6VEA - chain A; structure by X-ray diffraction, 1.58 A resolution.

# Chain A
Name: Glutamate receptor 3.2
Source organism: Arabidopsis thaliana
Notes: fragment: ligand-binding domain
UniProtKB: Q93YT1 (GLR32_ARATH); the construct has insertions or renumbered stretches relative to UniProt, so the offset changes along the chain: 1-154 = UniProt 419-572; 157-286 = UniProt 682-811
Chain sequence (308 residues; row label = number of the first residue in the row; numbers below 1 keep their minus sign (Met-21 is residue -21)):
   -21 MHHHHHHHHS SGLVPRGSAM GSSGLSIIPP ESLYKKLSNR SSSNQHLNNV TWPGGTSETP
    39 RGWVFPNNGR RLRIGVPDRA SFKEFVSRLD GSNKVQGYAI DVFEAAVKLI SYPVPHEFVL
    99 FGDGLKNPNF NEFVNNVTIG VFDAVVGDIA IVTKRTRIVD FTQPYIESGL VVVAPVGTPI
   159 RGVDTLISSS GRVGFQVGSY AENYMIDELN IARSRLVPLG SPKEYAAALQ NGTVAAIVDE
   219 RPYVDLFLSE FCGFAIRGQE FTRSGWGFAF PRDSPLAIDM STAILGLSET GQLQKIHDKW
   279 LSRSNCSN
Not modelled in the structure: -21 to 46
Construct notes: initiating methionine (-21); expression tag (-20 to 0); linker (155-156)
Curated features (UniProtKB/Swiss-Prot):
  - binding site (glycine): Asp126 to Ala128, Arg133, Tyr178, Glu218 to Tyr221
  - binding site (L-methionine): Asp126 to Ala128, Arg133, Tyr178, Glu218 to Tyr221
  - glycosylation (N-linked (GlcNAc...) asparagine): Asn17, Asn27, Asn114, Asn209, Asn283
Cystine bridges: Cys230-Cys284
Residues lining bound ligands: glycine (GLY): Phe108, Asp126, Ile127, Ala128, Arg133, Gly176, Ser177, Tyr178, Glu218, Tyr221, Trp244
Reported in the primary citation:
  - binding site for glycine: Arg57, Phe108, Asp126, Ile127, Ala128, Arg133, Ser177, Tyr178, Glu218, Tyr221
  - mutagenesis - R133A: increased signaling

# Summary
Ligands of chain A: glycine. Curated annotation (UniProt) lists 9 glycine-binding residues and 9
L-methionine-binding residues. The paper reports a binding site for glycine at Arg57, Phe108 and Asp126 among
others; R133A increases signaling.
Chain A is Glutamate receptor 3.2 (Arabidopsis thaliana); the structure, Structure of the Glutamate-Like
Receptor GLR3.2 ligand-binding domain in complex with Glycine, was determined by X-ray diffraction, deposited
together with 6VE8.
